8Z0K - chains A and I of the 12 polymer chains in the assembly; structure by electron microscopy, 2.51 A resolution.

[Chain A]
Name: type I-F CRISPR-associated protein Csy3
Organism: Selenomonas sp
Sequence (325 residues; numbered 11 to 335; the number before each row is that of its first residue):
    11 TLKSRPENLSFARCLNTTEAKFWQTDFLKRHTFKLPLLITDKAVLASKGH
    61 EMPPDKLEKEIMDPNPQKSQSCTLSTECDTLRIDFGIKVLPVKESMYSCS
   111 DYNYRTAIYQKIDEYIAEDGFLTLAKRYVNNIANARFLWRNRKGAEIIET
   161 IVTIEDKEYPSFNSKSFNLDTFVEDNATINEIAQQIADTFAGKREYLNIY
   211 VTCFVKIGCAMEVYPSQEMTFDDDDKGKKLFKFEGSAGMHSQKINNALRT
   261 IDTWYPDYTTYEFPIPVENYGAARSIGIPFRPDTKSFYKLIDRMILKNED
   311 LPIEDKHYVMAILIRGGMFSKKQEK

[Chain I]
Molecule: 37-nt DNA strand
Organism: Selenomonas sp
Sequence (37 nucleotides; numbered -19 to 17; the number before each row is that of its first residue; numbers below 1 keep their minus sign (DT-19 is residue -19)):
   -19 TGCTAAGCGCACCTAATTTCCTGACGGCAATCCGCAC

[Interface between chain A and chain I]
Residue-residue contacts (14):
  Leu55(A) - DG6(I)  base contact
  Lys58(A) - DG6(I)  phosphate contact
  Lys58(A) - DG7(I)  salt bridge to the phosphate
  His60(A) - DA9(I)  sugar contact
  Asp73(A) - DG6(I)  phosphate contact
  Pro74(A) - DG6(I)  base contact
  Asn75(A) - DG7(I)  sugar contact
  Asn75(A) - DC8(I)  base contact
  Pro76(A) - DG6(I)  base contact
  Pro76(A) - DG7(I)  base contact
  Gln77(A) - DG7(I)  phosphate contact
  Gln77(A) - DC8(I)  hydrogen bond to the base
  Phe231(A) - DC12(I)  base contact
  Lys335(A) - DA16(I)  salt bridge to the phosphate
Other interface residues (no listed pair), chain I (7 interface residues in all): DC5

[Summary]
Chain A and chain I form an interface of 10 and 7 residues respectively, with 1 hydrogen bond and 2 salt
bridges. Among the polar pairs are Gln77(A)-DC8(I), Lys58(A)-DG7(I) and Lys335(A)-DA16(I).
Chain A is type I-F CRISPR-associated protein Csy3 and chain I is a 37-nt DNA strand, both from Selenomonas
sp; the structure, Cryo-EM structure of Cas8-HNH system at full R-loop state, was determined by electron
microscopy, deposited together with 8Z0L, 8ZDY and 8ZNR.
